PDB entry 5NB1 | X-ray diffraction, 2.82 A resolution | chains A and C of the 3 polymer chains in the assembly

[Chain A (and C)]
Protein: Collagen alpha-4(IV) chain
From: Homo sapiens
Notes: chain C of this document is another copy of the same molecule, construct and numbering; everything in this record applies to it too
Reference sequence: P53420 (CO4A4_HUMAN); residues 1-230 here correspond to UniProt positions 1461-1690 (UniProt number = residue number + 1460)
Sequence (230 residues; row label = number of the first residue in the row):
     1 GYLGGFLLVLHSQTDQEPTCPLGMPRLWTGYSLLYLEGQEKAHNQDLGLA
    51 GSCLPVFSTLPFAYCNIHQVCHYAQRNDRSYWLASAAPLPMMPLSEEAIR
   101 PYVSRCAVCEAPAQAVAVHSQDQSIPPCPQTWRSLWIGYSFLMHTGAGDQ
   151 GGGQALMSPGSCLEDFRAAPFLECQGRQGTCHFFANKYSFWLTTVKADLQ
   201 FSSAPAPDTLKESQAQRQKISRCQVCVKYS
Disordered / not traced: 1-3, 196-211, 230 (chain C: 1-4, 196-212, 230)
Disulfides: C20-C109, C53-C106, C65-C71, C128-C226, C162-C223, C174-C181
What the authors report for this chain:
  - conformationally variable residues (loop rearrangement, order/disorder transition): F62 to N77, A185 to S189, K196 to L210

[How chain A and chain C interact]
Residue-residue contacts (41; chain A residue first):
  Y35(A) - Y64(C)  hydrophobic
  E37(A) - H72(C)  salt bridge
  R79(A) - H72(C)
  Y81(A) - Q69(C)
  Y81(A) - V70(C)
  S120(A) - R26(C)
  Q121(A) - W28(C)
  Q121(A) - T29(C)  hydrogen bond (side chain-backbone)
  L142(A) - P55(C)  hydrophobic
  M143(A) - Y64(C)
  M143(A) - C65(C)
  M143(A) - V70(C)  hydrophobic
  M143(A) - C71(C)  hydrophobic
  H144(A) - Y64(C)
  T145(A) - V56(C)
  T145(A) - Y64(C)  hydrogen bond (backbone-backbone)
  T145(A) - C65(C)
  T145(A) - N66(C)
  G146(A) - P61(C)
  G146(A) - A63(C)  hydrogen bond (backbone-backbone)
  G146(A) - Y64(C)  hydrogen bond (backbone-backbone)
  A147(A) - L36(C)  hydrophobic
  A147(A) - H43(C)
  A147(A) - P61(C)  hydrogen bond (backbone-backbone)
  G148(A) - H43(C)
  G153(A) - W28(C)
  G153(A) - P55(C)
  Q154(A) - W28(C)
  Q154(A) - A50(C)
  L156(A) - W28(C)  hydrophobic
  L156(A) - P55(C)  hydrophobic
  M157(A) - L27(C)  hydrophobic
  M157(A) - W28(C)  hydrophobic
  F184(A) - V70(C)  hydrophobic
  N186(A) - I67(C)
  S189(A) - I67(C)
  F190(A) - C65(C)  hydrophobic
  F190(A) - I67(C)  hydrophobic
  L192(A) - P55(C)  hydrophobic
  L192(A) - V56(C)  hydrophobic
  V195(A) - E17(C)
Interface residues without a listed pair, chain A (26 interface residues in all): Q45, H119, G152
Interface residues without a listed pair, chain C (23 interface residues in all): L7, L33, L54

[In short]
26 residues of chain A and 23 residues of chain C are in contact, with 5 hydrogen bonds and 1 salt bridge.
Among the polar pairs are E37(A)-H72(C), Q121(A)-T29(C) and T145(A)-Y64(C). The paper reports conformational
variability at F62(A), A185(A) and K196(A).
Chain A and chain C are both Collagen alpha-4(IV) chain (Homo sapiens); the structure, Crystal structures of
homooligomers of collagen type IV. alpha4NC1, was determined by X-ray diffraction (same publication as 5NAX,
5NAY, 5NAZ, 5NB0 and 5NB2).
